Entry 3NMZ (X-ray diffraction, 3.01 A resolution); this record covers chains D and C of the 4 polymer chains in the assembly.

Chain D (and C):
Protein: Rho guanine nucleotide exchange factor 4
Organism: Homo sapiens
Notes: chain C of this document is another copy of the same molecule, construct and numbering; everything in this record applies to it too
Reference sequence: Q9NR80 (ARHG4_HUMAN); numbering as in UniProt (aligned over 170-276)
Chain sequence (116 residues; each row starts with the number of its first residue):
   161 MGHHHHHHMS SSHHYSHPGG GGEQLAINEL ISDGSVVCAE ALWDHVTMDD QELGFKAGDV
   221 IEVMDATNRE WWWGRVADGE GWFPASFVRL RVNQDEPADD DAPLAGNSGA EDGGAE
Disordered / not traced: 161-171, 256-276 (chain C: 161-170, 256-276)
Construct notes: expression tag (161-169)
What the authors report for this chain:
  - mutagenesis - E183K, A186R: abolished catalytic activity with APC variant protein
  - contacts within the chain: Tyr-175/Asp-209 (hydrogen bond), Tyr-175/Glu-212 (hydrogen bond), Tyr-175/Trp-231 (hydrophobic contact), Tyr-175/Trp-242 (hydrophobic contact)
  - post-translational modification sites: Tyr-175 (citing earlier work)
  - mutagenesis - E183K, A186R: abolished catalytic activity on WT APC-PreARM-ARM

Interface between chain D and chain C:
Residue-residue contacts (9; chain D residue first):
  His-173(D) / Trp-203(C)
  Trp-203(D) / His-173(C)
  Trp-203(D) / Pro-244(C)  hydrophobic
  Trp-203(D) / Phe-247(C)  hydrophobic
  Val-206(D) / Asp-204(C)
  Trp-231(D) / Trp-203(C)
  Pro-244(D) / Trp-203(C)  hydrophobic
  Phe-247(D) / Trp-203(C)  hydrophobic
  Phe-247(D) / Phe-247(C)  hydrophobic
Other interface residues (no listed pair), chain D (10 interface residues in all): Leu-202, Asp-204, Glu-230, Ser-246
Other interface residues (no listed pair), chain C (9 interface residues in all): His-205, Val-206, Trp-231, Ser-246

In short:
The interface between chain D and chain C involves 10 residues on one side and 9 on the other. The paper
reports that E183K and A186R of chain D abolish catalytic activity with APC variant protein; a modification
site at Tyr-175(D).
Chain D and chain C are both Rho guanine nucleotide exchange factor 4 (Homo sapiens); the structure, Crystal
structure of APC complexed with Asef, was determined by X-ray diffraction (same publication as 3NMW and 3NMX).
